Entry 1FR9 (X-ray diffraction, 1.65 A resolution); this record covers chain A.

[Chain A]
Name: Molybdopterin-guanine dinucleotide biosynthesis protein
Source organism: Escherichia coli
UniProtKB: P32173 (MOBA_ECOLI); numbering as in UniProt (aligned over 1-194)
Chain sequence (194 residues; numbered 1 to 194; the number before each row is that of its first residue):
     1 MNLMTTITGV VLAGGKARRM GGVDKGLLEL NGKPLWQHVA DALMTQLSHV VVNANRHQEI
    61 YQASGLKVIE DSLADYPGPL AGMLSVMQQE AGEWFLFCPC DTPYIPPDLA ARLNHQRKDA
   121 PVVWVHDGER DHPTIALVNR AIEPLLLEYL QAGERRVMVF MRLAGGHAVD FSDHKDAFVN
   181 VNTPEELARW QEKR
Unresolved in the structure: 1, 17-22, 193-194
UniProt features mapped onto this chain:
  - binding site (GTP): Leu12 to Gly14, Lys25, Asn53, Asp71, Asp101
  - binding site (Mg(2+)): Asp101
  - mutagenesis: Leu12 to Gly14 (7.5-fold decrease in affinity for GTP and nearly no effect on catalytic activity. Displays a 3-fold decrease in activity with GTP and gains a low activity with CTP as substrate ...), Gly15 (G15L: Complete loss of catalytic activity. Still capable of binding MPT and MGD and interacting with both MoeA and MobB), Arg19 (R19A: Slight reduction in catalytic activity), Gly22 (G22L: Nearly no effect on catalytic activity), Lys25 (K25A: Marked reduction in catalytic activity. Still capable of interacting with both MoeA and MobB), Gly78 (G78L: Nearly no effect on catalytic activity), Pro79 to Gly82 (11-fold decrease in affinity for GTP and nearly no effect on catalytic activity. Displays a 3-fold decrease in activity with GTP and gains a low activity with CTP as substrate ...), Gly82 (G82L: Slight reduction in catalytic activity), Asp101 (D101A: Complete loss of catalytic activity; D101N: Marked reduction in catalytic activity. Still capable of interacting with both MoeA and MobB), Arg156 (R156A: Nearly no effect on catalytic activity), Asn180 (N180D: Nearly no effect on catalytic activity), Asn182 (N182D: Nearly no effect on catalytic activity)
Ion coordination: Zn2+: His49 (together with acetate ion)

[Summary]
Curated annotation (UniProt) lists 7 GTP-binding residues, Mg2+-binding residue Asp101 and 16 mutagenesis
sites.
Chain A is Molybdopterin-guanine dinucleotide biosynthesis protein (Escherichia coli); the structure,
Structure of E. coli moba, was determined by X-ray diffraction (same publication as 1FRW).
